2OCX - chain A; structure by X-ray diffraction, 2.20 A resolution.

[Chain A]
Molecule: Nodulation fucosyltransferase NodZ
Organism: Bradyrhizobium sp
Notes: EC 2.4.1.-
Reference sequence: Q9AQ17 (Q9AQ17_BRASW); residues 1-324 here = UniProt positions 1-324
Sequence (330 residues; row label = number of the first residue in the row):
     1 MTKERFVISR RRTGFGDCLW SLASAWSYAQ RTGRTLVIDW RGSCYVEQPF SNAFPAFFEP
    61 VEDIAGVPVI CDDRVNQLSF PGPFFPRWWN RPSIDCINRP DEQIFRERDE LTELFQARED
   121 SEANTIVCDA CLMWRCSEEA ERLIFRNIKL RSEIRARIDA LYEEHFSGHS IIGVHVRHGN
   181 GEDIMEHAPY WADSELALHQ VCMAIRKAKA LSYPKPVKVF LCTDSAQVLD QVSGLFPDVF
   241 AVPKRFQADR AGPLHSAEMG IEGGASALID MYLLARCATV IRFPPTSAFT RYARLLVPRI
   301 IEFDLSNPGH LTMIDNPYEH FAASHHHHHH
Disordered / not traced: 1, 179-190, 245-256, 318-330
Modified residues: Mse1, Mse185 (selenomethionine); Mse133, Mse203, Mse259, Mse271, Mse313 (selenomethionine; parent Met)
Construct notes: modified residue (1, 133, 185, 203, 259, 271, 313); expression tag (325-330)

[Summary]
Chain A is Nodulation fucosyltransferase NodZ (Bradyrhizobium sp); the structure, Crystal structure of Se-Met
fucosyltransferase NodZ from Bradyrhizobium, was determined by X-ray diffraction together with 2HHC and 2HLH
from the same study.
